Entry 4UNX (X-ray diffraction, 3.20 A resolution); this record covers chains C and E of the 6 polymer chains in the assembly.

# Chain C (and E)
Name: H3 haemagglutinin HA1 chain
Source organism: Influenza A virus (A/EQ/NEWMARKET/93/(H3N8))
Notes: chain E of this document is another copy of the same molecule, construct and numbering; everything in this record applies to it too
UniProtKB: Q82847 (Q82847_9INFA); residues 7-329 here correspond to UniProt positions 22-344 (UniProt number = residue number + 15)
Chain sequence (323 residues; numbered 7 to 329; the number before each row is that of its first residue):
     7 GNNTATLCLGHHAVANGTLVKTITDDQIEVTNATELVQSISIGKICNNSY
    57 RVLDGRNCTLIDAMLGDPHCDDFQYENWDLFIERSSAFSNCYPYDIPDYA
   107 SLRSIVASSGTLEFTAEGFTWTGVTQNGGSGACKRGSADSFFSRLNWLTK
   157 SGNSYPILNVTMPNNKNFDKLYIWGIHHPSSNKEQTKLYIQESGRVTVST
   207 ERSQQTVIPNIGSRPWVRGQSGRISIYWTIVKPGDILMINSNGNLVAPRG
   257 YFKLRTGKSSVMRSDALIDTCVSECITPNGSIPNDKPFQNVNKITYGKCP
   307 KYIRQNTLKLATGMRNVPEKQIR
Unresolved in the structure: 7, 327-329
Disulfides: Cys52-Cys277, Cys64-Cys76, Cys97-Cys139, Cys281-Cys305
Small-molecule neighbours:
  - N-acetylglucosamine (NAG; 2-acetamido-2-deoxy-beta-D-glucopyranose), molecule 1: Asn38, Ala39, Thr318
  - N-acetylglucosamine (NAG), molecule 2: Arg62, Asn63, Ser92
  - N-acetyl-alpha-neuraminic acid (SIA): Tyr98, Gly135, Ser136, Gly137, Ala138, Trp153, His183, His184, Pro185, Ser186, Glu190, Leu194, Gly225, Gln226
What the authors report for this chain:
  - binding site for beta-D-galactopyranose: Gln226
  - specificity-determining residues: Trp222

# How chain C and chain E interact
Contacting residue pairs - 25 pairs, chain C then chain E:
  Asp101(C) with Arg208(E); Gln210(E), hydrogen bond
  His184(C) with Gln210(E)
  Asn216(C) with Arg201(E); Thr212(E), hydrogen bond
  Ile217(C) with Arg201(E), hydrogen bond (backbone-side chain)
  Gly218(C) with Arg201(E); Asn246(E)
  Ser219(C) with Asn165(E), hydrogen bond; Ser205(E); Met244(E); Asn246(E), hydrogen bond (backbone-side chain)
  Arg220(C) with Ser205(E); Gln210(E), hydrogen bond; Met244(E)
  Pro221(C) with Ser205(E); Thr206(E); Glu207(E); Ile242(E), hydrophobic; Met244(E)
  Arg229(C) with Thr206(E), hydrogen bond (side chain-backbone); Glu207(E), hydrogen bond (side chain-backbone); Ser209(E); Gln210(E)
  Ser231(C) with Gln210(E), hydrogen bond
Other interface residues (no listed pair), chain C (12 interface residues in all): Tyr100, Asn188
Other interface residues (no listed pair), chain E (14 interface residues in all): Ile163, Thr203

# In short
12 residues of chain C face 14 of chain E across their interface, with 9 hydrogen bonds. Polar contacts
include Asp101(C)-Gln210(E), Asn216(C)-Thr212(E) and Ile217(C)-Arg201(E). Bound to chain C:
N-acetylglucosamine and N-acetyl-alpha-neuraminic acid. From the paper: a binding site for
beta-D-galactopyranose at Gln226(C); the specificity determinant Trp222(C).
Both chains are H3 haemagglutinin HA1 chain (Influenza A virus (A/EQ/NEWMARKET/93/(H3N8))). Entry 4UNX
(Structure of the A_Equine_Newmarket_2_93 H3 haemagglutinin in complex with 3SLN) was determined by X-ray
diffraction (same publication as 4UNW, 4UNY, 4UNZ, 4UO0, 4UO1, 4UO2 and 8 further entries).
